PDB entry 8DBQ | electron microscopy, 4.00 A resolution | chains X and Y of the 22 polymer chains in the assembly

== Chain X (and Y) ==
Protein: ATP synthase subunit b
Organism: Escherichia coli
Notes: chain Y of this document is another copy of the same molecule, construct and numbering; everything in this record applies to it too
UniProt: D6IFY0 (D6IFY0_ECOLX); residue numbers follow UniProt; this construct covers 1-156
Amino-acid sequence (156 residues; each row starts with the number of its first residue):
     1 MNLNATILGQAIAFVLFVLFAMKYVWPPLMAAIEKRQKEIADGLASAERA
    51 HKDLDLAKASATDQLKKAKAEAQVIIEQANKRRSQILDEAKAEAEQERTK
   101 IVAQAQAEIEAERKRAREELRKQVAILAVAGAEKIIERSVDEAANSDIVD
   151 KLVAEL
Construct notes: conflict A21 (Cys in D6IFY0)

== Chain X / chain Y interface ==
Pairs across the interface (78; chain X residue first):
  R36(X) with I40(Y); L44(Y)
  E39(X) with L44(Y); A47(Y)
  I40(X) with G43(Y); L44(Y), hydrophobic
  G43(X) with A47(Y); A50(Y); H51(Y)
  S46(X) with A50(Y), hydrogen bond (side chain-backbone); H51(Y); L54(Y)
  A47(X) with A50(Y), hydrophobic
  A50(X) with L54(Y), hydrophobic; A57(Y), hydrophobic
  D53(X) with K58(Y); A61(Y)
  L54(X) with A57(Y); A61(Y), hydrophobic
  A57(X) with A61(Y), hydrophobic; Q64(Y)
  K58(X) with Q64(Y)
  S60(X) with L65(Y)
  A61(X) with Q64(Y); L65(Y), hydrophobic; A68(Y), hydrophobic
  A68(X) with A72(Y), hydrophobic; I76(Y)
  E71(X) with I76(Y)
  A72(X) with I75(Y), hydrophobic; A79(Y), hydrophobic
  I75(X) with I76(Y), hydrophobic; A79(Y); N80(Y); R83(Y)
  Q78(X) with R83(Y), hydrogen bond
  A79(X) with R83(Y); L87(Y)
  N80(X) with I86(Y)
  R82(X) with L87(Y)
  R83(X) with L87(Y); A90(Y)
  A90(X) with A94(Y), hydrophobic
  K91(X) with I101(Y)
  E93(X) with R98(Y)
  A94(X) with R98(Y); I101(Y), hydrophobic
  R98(X) with A105(Y); E108(Y), salt bridge
  I101(X) with I109(Y), hydrophobic
  V102(X) with E108(Y)
  A105(X) with I109(Y), hydrophobic
  I109(X) with A116(Y), hydrophobic
  R113(X) with A116(Y)
  A116(X) with L120(Y), hydrophobic
  R117(X) with L120(Y)
  L120(X) with L120(Y), hydrophobic; V124(Y), hydrophobic
  V124(X) with V124(Y), hydrophobic
  L127(X) with V124(Y), hydrophobic
  A128(X) with A128(Y); A132(Y); I135(Y)
  V129(X) with I135(Y), hydrophobic
  A132(X) with A132(Y); I135(Y), hydrophobic
  I135(X) with I136(Y), hydrophobic
  I136(X) with I136(Y), hydrophobic; V140(Y), hydrophobic
  V140(X) with S139(Y)
  A144(X) with R138(Y), hydrogen bond (backbone-side chain)
  N145(X) with I135(Y); S139(Y), hydrogen bond
  D147(X) with R138(Y), salt bridge
  I148(X) with K134(Y)
  L152(X) with G131(Y)
  L156(X) with Q123(Y); L127(Y), hydrophobic
Other interface residues (no listed pair), chain X (59 interface residues in all): D42, Q64, L65, I76, I86, E97, G131, E137, R138, V149
Other interface residues (no listed pair), chain Y (55 interface residues in all): E39, D53, K69, E71, R82, K91, E97, Q104, R113, E142, A144, D147, I148

== In short ==
59 residues of chain X and 55 residues of chain Y are in contact; the contacts include 4 hydrogen bonds and 2
salt bridges. Polar pairs include R98(X)-E108(Y), D147(X)-R138(Y) and S46(X)-A50(Y).
Chain X and chain Y are both ATP synthase subunit b (Escherichia coli); the structure, E. coli ATP synthase
imaged in 10mM MgATP State1 "half-up" Fo classified, was determined by electron microscopy, deposited together
with 8DBP, 8DBR, 8DBS, 8DBT, 8DBU, 8DBV and 8DBW.
